6ZKZ - chains A and E of the 5 polymer chains in the assembly; structure by X-ray diffraction, 2.30 A resolution.

== Chain A ==
Protein: HLA class I histocompatibility antigen, alpha chain E
Source organism: Homo sapiens
UniProt: P13747 (HLAE_HUMAN); residues 1-276 here correspond to UniProt positions 22-297 (UniProt number = residue number + 21)
Chain sequence (276 residues; numbered 1 to 276; the number before each row is that of its first residue):
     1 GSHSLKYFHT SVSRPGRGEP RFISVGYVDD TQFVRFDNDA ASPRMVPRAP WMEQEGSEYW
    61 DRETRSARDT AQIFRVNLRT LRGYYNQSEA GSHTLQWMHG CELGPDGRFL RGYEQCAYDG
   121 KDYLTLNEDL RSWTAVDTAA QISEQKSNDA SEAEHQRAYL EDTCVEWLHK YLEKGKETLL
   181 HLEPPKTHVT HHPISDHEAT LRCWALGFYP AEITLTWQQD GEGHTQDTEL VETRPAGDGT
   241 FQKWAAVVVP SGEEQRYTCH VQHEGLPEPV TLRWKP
Unresolved in the structure: 1, 223-225
Sequence notes: engineered mutation Cys116 (Phe137 in P13747)
Curated features (UniProtKB/Swiss-Prot):
  - region: Lys275, Pro276 (Connecting peptide)
  - binding site (a peptide antigen): Tyr7, Glu63, Ser66, Asn77, Tyr84, Ser143, Lys146, Gln156, Tyr159, Tyr171
  - glycosylation: Asn86 (N-linked (GlcNAc...) asparagine)
Disulfide bonds: Cys101-Cys164, Cys203-Cys259
What the authors report for this chain:
  - mutagenesis - Y84C, Y84C/A139C, S147C: increased stability
  - mutagenesis - Y84C: abolished binding to T-cell receptor alpha chain
  - mutagenesis - S147C: unchanged binding to HLA-E-inhA- and HLA-E-UL40-specific TCRs
  - mutagenesis - S147C: abolished binding to HLA-E-Gag6V-specific TCRs

== Chain E ==
Protein: T-cell receptor beta chain
Source organism: Homo sapiens
Chain sequence (245 residues; numbered 1 to 257 plus 2 insertion-coded residues; 14 numbers in that range are skipped by the numbering (no residue carries them; nothing is unmodelled there); the number before each row is that of its first residue; a row labelled like 112A-112B holds insertion residues (112A, then the next letters in order)):
     1 NAGVTQTPKF QVLKTGQSMT LQCSQDMNH
    37 EYMSWYRQDP GMGLRLIHYS VG
    63 AGITDQGEVP
    74 NGYNVSRS
    83 TTEDFPLRLL SAAPSQTSVY FCASSYSIR
112A-112B GS
   113 RGEQFFGPGT RLTVLEDLKN VFPPEVAVFE PSEAEISHTQ KATLVCLATG FYPDHVELSW
   173 WVNGKEVHSG VCTDPQPLKE QPALNDSRYA LSSRLRVSAT FWQDPRNHFR CQVQFYGLSE
   233 NDEWTQDRAK PVTQIVSAEA WGRAD
Unresolved in the structure: 1, 257
Disulfide bonds: Cys23-Cys104, Cys158-Cys223

== Interface between chain A and chain E ==
Residue-residue contacts (18; chain A residue first):
  Arg65(A) - Asp67(E)  salt bridge
  Asp69(A) - Tyr55(E)
  Gln72(A) - Tyr55(E)  hydrogen bond
  Gln72(A) - Val57(E)
  Gln72(A) - Ile65(E)
  Gln72(A) - Thr66(E)
  Gln72(A) - Asp67(E)
  Ile73(A) - Arg111(E)
  Arg75(A) - Gly64(E)
  Arg75(A) - Ile65(E)
  Val76(A) - Val57(E)  hydrophobic
  Val76(A) - Ile65(E)  hydrophobic
  Arg79(A) - Ala63(E)  hydrogen bond (side chain-backbone)
  Arg79(A) - Ile65(E)
  Asp149(A) - Gly112A(E)
  Asp149(A) - Ser112B(E)  hydrogen bond
  Ala150(A) - Arg111(E)
  Glu152(A) - Arg111(E)  salt bridge
Other interface residues (no listed pair), chain E (11 interface residues in all): Gly58

== Overview ==
The interface between chain A and chain E involves 10 residues on one side and 11 on the other, with 3
hydrogen bonds and 2 salt bridges. Polar pairs include Arg65(A)-Asp67(E), Glu152(A)-Arg111(E) and
Gln72(A)-Tyr55(E). From the paper: Y84C, Y84C/A139C and S147C of chain A increase stability; Y84C of chain A
abolishes binding to T-cell receptor alpha chain.
Here chain A is HLA class I histocompatibility antigen, alpha chain E and chain E is T-cell receptor beta
chain, both from Homo sapiens. Entry 6ZKZ (Crystal structure of InhA:01 TCR in complex with HLA-E (F116C)
bound to InhA (53-61 H4C)) was determined by X-ray diffraction (same publication as 6ZKW, 6ZKX, 6ZKY, 7NDQ,
7NDT and 7NDU).
